PDB entry 7EDB | X-ray diffraction, 2.39 A resolution | chains B and F of the 4 polymer chains in the assembly

[Chain B]
Name: EcoT38I restriction endonuclease
Source organism: Escherichia phage P2
UniProt: Q83VS8 (Q83VS8_BPP2); numbering as in UniProt (aligned over 1-351)
Sequence (351 residues; each row starts with the number of its first residue):
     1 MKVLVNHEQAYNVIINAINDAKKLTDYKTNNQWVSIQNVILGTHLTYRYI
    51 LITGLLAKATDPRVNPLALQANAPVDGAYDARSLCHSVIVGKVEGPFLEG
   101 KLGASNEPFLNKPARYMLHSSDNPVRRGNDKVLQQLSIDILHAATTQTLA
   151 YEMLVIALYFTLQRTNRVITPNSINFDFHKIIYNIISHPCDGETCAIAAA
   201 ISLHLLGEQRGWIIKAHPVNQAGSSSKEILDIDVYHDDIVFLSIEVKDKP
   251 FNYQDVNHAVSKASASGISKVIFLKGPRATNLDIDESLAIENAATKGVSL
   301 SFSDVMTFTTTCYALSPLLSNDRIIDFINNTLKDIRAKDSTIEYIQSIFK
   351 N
Unresolved in the structure: 224-225, 350-351
Metal / ion sites: Ca2+: Ser173, Asn175; Na+: Val219, Asp231, Glu245

[Chain F]
Molecule: 13-nt DNA strand
Sequence (13 nucleotides; numbered 0 to 12; the number before each row is that of its first residue; numbering starts at 0):
     0 CCGTGAGCTCTGC
Unresolved in the structure: 0
Metal / ion sites: Ca2+ site 1: DT8, DC9 (shared with 1 residue of chain A); Ca2+ site 2: DC9 (shared with 3 residues of chain A)

[How chain B and chain F interact]
Residue-residue contacts (23; chain B residue first):
  Thr43(B) with DG6(F), phosphate contact
  His44(B) with DA5(F), salt bridge to the phosphate; DG6(F), salt bridge to the phosphate
  Leu45(B) with DG6(F), hydrogen bond to the phosphate; DC7(F), phosphate contact
  Thr46(B) with DG6(F), hydrogen bond to the phosphate
  Ser105(B) with DC7(F), hydrogen bond to the phosphate
  Glu107(B) with DT8(F), base contact; DC9(F), hydrogen bond to the base
  Leu110(B) with DC7(F), hydrogen bond to the base; DT8(F), base contact; DC9(F), base contact
  Asn111(B) with DG6(F), sugar contact; DC7(F), hydrogen bond to the phosphate
  Lys112(B) with DG4(F), sugar contact; DA5(F), phosphate contact; DG6(F), hydrogen bond to the base
  Pro113(B) with DA5(F), phosphate contact
  Arg115(B) with DC7(F), base contact
  Pro124(B) with DG4(F), phosphate contact
  Val125(B) with DG4(F), phosphate contact
  Arg126(B) with DG4(F), hydrogen bond to the base; DA5(F), sugar contact
Other interface residues (no listed pair), chain B (17 interface residues in all): Tyr47, Asn106, Asp130

[Summary]
The interface between chain B and chain F involves 17 residues on one side and 6 on the other, with 8 hydrogen
bonds and 2 salt bridges. Among the polar pairs are Glu107(B)-DC9(F), Leu110(B)-DC7(F) and Lys112(B)-DG6(F).
DT8(F) and DC9(F) form the Ca2+ site 1.
Chain B is EcoT38I restriction endonuclease (Escherichia phage P2) and chain F is a 13-nt DNA strand; the
structure, EcoT38I restriction endonuclease complexed with DNA, was determined by X-ray diffraction.
